PDB entry 9IK4 | electron microscopy, 3.34 A resolution | chains A and B

[Chain A (and B)]
Protein: Phosphate transporter PHO1 homolog 1
Organism: Arabidopsis thaliana
Notes: chain B of this document is another copy of the same molecule, construct and numbering; everything in this record applies to it too
UniProtKB: Q93ZF5 (PHO11_ARATH); residue numbers follow UniProt; this construct covers 1-772
Chain sequence (772 residues; numbered 1 to 772; the number before each row is that of its first residue):
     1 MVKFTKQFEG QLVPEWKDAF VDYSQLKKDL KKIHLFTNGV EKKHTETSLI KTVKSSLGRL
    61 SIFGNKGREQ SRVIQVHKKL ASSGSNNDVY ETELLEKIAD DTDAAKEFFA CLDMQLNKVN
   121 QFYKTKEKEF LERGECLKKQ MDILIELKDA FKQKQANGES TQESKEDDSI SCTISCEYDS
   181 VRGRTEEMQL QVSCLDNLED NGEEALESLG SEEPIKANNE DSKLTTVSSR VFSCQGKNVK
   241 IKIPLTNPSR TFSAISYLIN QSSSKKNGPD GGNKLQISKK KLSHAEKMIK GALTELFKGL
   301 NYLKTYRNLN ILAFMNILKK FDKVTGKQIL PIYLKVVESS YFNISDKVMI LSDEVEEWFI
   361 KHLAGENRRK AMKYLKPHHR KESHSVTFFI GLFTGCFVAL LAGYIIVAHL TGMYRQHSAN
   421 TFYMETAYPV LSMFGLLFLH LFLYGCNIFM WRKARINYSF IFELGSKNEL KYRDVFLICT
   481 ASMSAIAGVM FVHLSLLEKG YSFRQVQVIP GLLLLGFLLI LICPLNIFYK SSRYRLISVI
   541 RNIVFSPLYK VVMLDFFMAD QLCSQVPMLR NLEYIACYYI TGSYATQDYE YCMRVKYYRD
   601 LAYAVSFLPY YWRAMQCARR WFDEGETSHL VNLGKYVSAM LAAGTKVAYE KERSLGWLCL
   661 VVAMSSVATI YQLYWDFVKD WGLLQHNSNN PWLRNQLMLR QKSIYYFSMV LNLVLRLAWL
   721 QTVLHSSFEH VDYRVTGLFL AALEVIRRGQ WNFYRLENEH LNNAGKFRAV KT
Unresolved in the structure: 1-10, 40-72, 158-279
Disulfide bonds: C577-C592
Residues lining bound ligands:
  - inositol hexakisphosphate (IHP), molecule 1: Y23, S24, K27, K28, K31, K320
  - inositol hexakisphosphate (IHP), molecule 2: K290, K373, Y374

[Chain A / chain B interface]
Residue-residue contacts (62):
  N308(A) with T772(B)
  I311(A) with V770(B), hydrophobic
  M315(A) with V770(B), hydrophobic
  K335(A) with F767(B)
  E338(A) with F767(B); R768(B); A769(B)
  S339(A) with F767(B)
  N343(A) with K766(B); F767(B); R768(B), hydrogen bond (side chain-backbone)
  I344(A) with K766(B)
  D346(A) with K766(B); R768(B), salt bridge
  M349(A) with T772(B)
  K381(A) with K381(B); E382(B)
  E382(A) with K381(B)
  H384(A) with H384(B), hydrogen bond; T387(B)
  T387(A) with H384(B); F388(B)
  F388(A) with T387(B); I390(B), hydrophobic; G391(B)
  I390(A) with F388(B), hydrophobic
  G391(A) with F388(B); G391(B); L392(B), hydrogen bond (backbone-backbone)
  L392(A) with G391(B), hydrogen bond (backbone-backbone); G395(B)
  G395(A) with L392(B); G395(B); C396(B)
  C396(A) with G395(B); A399(B)
  A399(A) with C396(B); L400(B), hydrophobic
  L400(A) with A399(B), hydrophobic
  G403(A) with F491(B)
  L410(A) with S495(B); E498(B); K499(B)
  F491(A) with G403(B)
  S495(A) with L410(B)
  E498(A) with L410(B)
  K499(A) with L410(B)
  K766(A) with N343(B); I344(B); D346(B)
  F767(A) with K335(B); E338(B); S339(B); N343(B)
  R768(A) with E338(B); N343(B), hydrogen bond (backbone-side chain); D346(B), salt bridge
  A769(A) with E338(B)
  V770(A) with I311(B), hydrophobic; M315(B), hydrophobic
  T772(A) with N308(B); M349(B)
Also at the interface, not in a pair above, chain A (42 interface residues in all): L312, S345, H378, T394, I406, F460, S466, L496
Also at the interface, not in a pair above, chain B (42 interface residues in all): L312, S345, H378, T394, I406, F460, S466, L496

[Overview]
Chain A and chain B each contribute 42 residues to their interface, with 5 hydrogen bonds and 2 salt bridges.
Polar contacts include D346(A)-R768(B), N343(A)-R768(B) and H384(A)-H384(B). Ligands of chain A: inositol
hexakisphosphate.
Both chains are Phosphate transporter PHO1 homolog 1 (Arabidopsis thaliana). Entry 9IK4 (Cryo-EM structure of
Arabidopsis thaliana phosphate transporter PHO1;H1) was determined by electron microscopy (same publication as
9JF8).
